8P22 - chains F and J of the 10 polymer chains in the assembly; structure by X-ray diffraction, 2.20 A resolution.

# Chain F (and J)
Name: Acetylcholine-binding protein
Source organism: Lymnaea stagnalis
Notes: chain J of this document is another copy of the same molecule, construct and numbering; everything in this record applies to it too
UniProtKB: P58154 (ACHP_LYMST); residues 20-224 here = UniProt positions 20-224
Chain sequence (206 residues; row label = number of the first residue in the row):
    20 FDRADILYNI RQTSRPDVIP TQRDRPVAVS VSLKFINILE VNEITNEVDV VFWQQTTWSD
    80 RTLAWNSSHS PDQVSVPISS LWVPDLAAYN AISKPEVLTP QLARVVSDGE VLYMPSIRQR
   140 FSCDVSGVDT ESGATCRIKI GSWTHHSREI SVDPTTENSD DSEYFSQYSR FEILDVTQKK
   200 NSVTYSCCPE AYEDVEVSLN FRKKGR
Unresolved in the structure: 176-180, 225 (chain J: 176-180, 224-225)
Construct notes: conflict Phe-20 (Leu in P58154); expression tag (225)
Disulfides: Cys-142/Cys-155, Cys-206/Cys-207
Small-molecule neighbours: WNO (2-[(2R)-1-ethylimidazolidin-2-yl]-6-pyridin-2-yl-pyridine): Gln-74, Thr-75, Thr-76, Arg-123, Leu-131, Tyr-132, Met-133
Swiss-Prot annotation at these positions:
  - glycosylation: Asn-85 (N-linked (GlcNAc...) asparagine)

# Interface between chain F and chain J
Pairs across the interface - 53 pairs, chain F then chain J:
  Arg-22(F) with Ile-38(J); Asp-43(J), salt bridge; Glu-168(J), salt bridge
  Ala-23(F) with Arg-34(J), hydrogen bond (backbone-side chain); Val-37(J), hydrophobic
  Leu-26(F) with Asp-36(J); Val-37(J), hydrophobic
  Tyr-27(F) with Arg-34(J)
  Arg-30(F) with Asp-36(J), salt bridge
  Asn-56(F) with Ser-141(J), hydrogen bond
  Leu-58(F) with Glu-66(J); Ile-111(J), hydrophobic
  Trp-72(F) with Tyr-108(J), hydrophobic; Trp-162(J); Tyr-204(J)
  Gln-92(F) with Glu-168(J)
  Ser-94(F) with Thr-163(J), hydrogen bond; His-164(J), hydrogen bond
  Pro-96(F) with Asp-36(J)
  Glu-115(F) with Lys-113(J)
  Val-116(F) with Lys-113(J)
  Leu-117(F) with Ser-112(J); Lys-113(J); Pro-114(J)
  Thr-118(F) with Ala-106(J); Trp-162(J), hydrogen bond
  Pro-119(F) with Asp-104(J); Leu-105(J); Ala-106(J); Trp-162(J)
  Leu-121(F) with Asp-104(J); Thr-163(J)
  Arg-123(F) with Thr-163(J); His-164(J); His-165(J), hydrogen bond; Glu-168(J), salt bridge
  Met-133(F) with Trp-162(J), hydrogen bond (backbone-side chain)
  Ser-135(F) with Trp-162(J)
  Arg-137(F) with Ile-111(J), hydrogen bond (side chain-backbone); Ser-112(J); Arg-139(J)
  Glu-182(F) with Thr-203(J); Tyr-204(J); Ser-205(J), hydrogen bond
  Tyr-183(F) with Tyr-204(J), hydrophobic; Cys-206(J)
  Ser-185(F) with Ser-141(J), hydrogen bond
  Tyr-187(F) with Thr-64(J); Asn-65(J); Cys-142(J), hydrophobic; Asp-143(J); Arg-156(J), hydrogen bond
  Arg-189(F) with Ile-63(J)
Also at the interface, not in a pair above, chain F (28 interface residues in all): Gln-74, Pro-134
Also at the interface, not in a pair above, chain J (33 interface residues in all): Ala-110, Glu-209

# Overview
28 residues of chain F face 33 of chain J across their interface; the contacts include 11 hydrogen bonds and 4
salt bridges. Among the polar pairs are Arg-22(F)/Asp-43(J), Arg-22(F)/Glu-168(J) and Arg-30(F)/Asp-36(J).
Chain F binds compound WNO.
Both chains are Acetylcholine-binding protein (Lymnaea stagnalis). Entry 8P22 (X-ray structure of
acetylcholine-binding protein (AChBP) in complex with IOTA376) was determined by X-ray diffraction (same
publication as 9SG3, 8P11, 8P1E and 8P1F).
